Entry 7NKG (X-ray diffraction, 1.60 A resolution); this record covers chains B and E of the 6 polymer chains in the assembly.

[Chain B (and E)]
Protein: Methyl-coenzyme M reductase beta subunit
Source organism: Methermicoccus shengliensis DSM 18856
Notes: EC 2.8.4.1; engineered mutation(s): wild-type; chain E of this document is another copy of the same molecule, construct and numbering; everything in this record applies to it too
Sequence (433 residues; row label = number of the first residue in the row):
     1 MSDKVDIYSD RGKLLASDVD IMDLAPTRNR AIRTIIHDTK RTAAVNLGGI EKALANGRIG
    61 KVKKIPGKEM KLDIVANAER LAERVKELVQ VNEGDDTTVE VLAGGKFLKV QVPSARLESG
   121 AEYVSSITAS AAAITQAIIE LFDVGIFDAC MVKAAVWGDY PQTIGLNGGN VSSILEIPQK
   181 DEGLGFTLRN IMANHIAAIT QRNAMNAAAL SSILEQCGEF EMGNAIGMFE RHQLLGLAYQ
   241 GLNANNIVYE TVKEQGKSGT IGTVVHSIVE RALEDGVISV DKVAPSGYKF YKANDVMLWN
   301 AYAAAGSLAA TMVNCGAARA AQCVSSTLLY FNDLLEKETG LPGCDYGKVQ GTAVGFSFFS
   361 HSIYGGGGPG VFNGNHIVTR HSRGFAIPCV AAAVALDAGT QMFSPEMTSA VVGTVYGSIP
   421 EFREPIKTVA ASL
Unresolved in the structure: 1
Ligand contacts:
  - 1-thioethanesulfonic acid (COM): Phe358, Ser362, Tyr364
  - factor 430 (F43): Ser362, Ile363, Tyr364
  - Coenzyme B (TP7): Phe358, Phe359, Tyr364, Gly365, Gly366, His376, Ile377, Val378
Reported in the primary citation:
  - conformationally variable residues (loop rearrangement): Ala53 to Pro66

[Chain B / chain E interface]
Residue-residue contacts (106):
  Pro26(B) - Ser119(E)
  Thr27(B) - Val91(E)
  Thr27(B) - Ala115(E)
  Thr27(B) - Ser119(E)
  Arg28(B) - Val91(E)  hydrogen bond (side chain-backbone)
  Arg28(B) - Asn92(E)  hydrogen bond
  Arg33(B) - Ala115(E)
  Arg33(B) - Glu118(E)
  Ile36(B) - Glu118(E)
  Ile36(B) - Ser119(E)
  Ile36(B) - Gly120(E)
  Lys40(B) - Leu117(E)  hydrogen bond (side chain-backbone)
  Lys40(B) - Gly120(E)  hydrogen bond (side chain-backbone)
  Lys40(B) - Ala121(E)
  Leu88(B) - Ile226(E)
  Leu88(B) - Gly227(E)
  Val91(B) - Thr27(E)
  Val91(B) - Arg28(E)  hydrogen bond (backbone-side chain)
  Asn92(B) - Arg28(E)  hydrogen bond
  Ala115(B) - Thr27(E)
  Arg116(B) - Ile226(E)
  Leu117(B) - Lys40(E)  hydrogen bond (backbone-side chain)
  Glu118(B) - Arg33(E)  salt bridge
  Glu118(B) - Ile36(E)
  Ser119(B) - Pro26(E)
  Ser119(B) - Thr27(E)
  Ser119(B) - Ile36(E)
  Ser119(B) - Leu188(E)
  Ser119(B) - Cys217(E)
  Gly120(B) - Ile36(E)
  Gly120(B) - Lys40(E)  hydrogen bond (backbone-side chain)
  Gly120(B) - Glu221(E)
  Ala121(B) - Lys40(E)
  Ala121(B) - Glu122(E)
  Ala121(B) - Tyr123(E)
  Ala121(B) - Thr187(E)
  Ala121(B) - Leu188(E)  hydrophobic
  Ala121(B) - Glu221(E)  hydrogen bond (backbone-side chain)
  Glu122(B) - Ala121(E)
  Glu122(B) - Glu122(E)
  Glu122(B) - Pro178(E)
  Glu122(B) - Asp181(E)
  Glu122(B) - Thr187(E)  hydrogen bond
  Glu122(B) - Glu221(E)  hydrogen bond (backbone-side chain)
  Tyr123(B) - Ala121(E)
  Val124(B) - Gly185(E)
  Val124(B) - Glu221(E)
  Ile127(B) - Leu184(E)  hydrophobic
  Thr128(B) - Leu184(E)
  Thr128(B) - Glu221(E)  hydrogen bond (side chain-backbone)
  Thr128(B) - Met222(E)
  Thr128(B) - Gly223(E)
  Ala132(B) - Gly223(E)
  Ala132(B) - Ile226(E)  hydrophobic
  Trp157(B) - Met222(E)
  Tyr160(B) - Gly183(E)
  Tyr160(B) - Leu184(E)  hydrogen bond (side chain-backbone)
  Tyr160(B) - Phe186(E)
  Ile164(B) - Glu182(E)
  Ile164(B) - Gly183(E)
  Ile164(B) - Leu184(E)
  Gly165(B) - Leu184(E)
  Leu166(B) - Leu184(E)  hydrophobic
  Ile177(B) - Leu184(E)  hydrophobic
  Pro178(B) - Glu122(E)
  Pro178(B) - Pro178(E)  hydrophobic
  Pro178(B) - Gln179(E)
  Gln179(B) - Pro178(E)
  Gln179(B) - Gln179(E)
  Gln179(B) - Asp181(E)  hydrogen bond (side chain-backbone)
  Gln179(B) - Glu182(E)
  Gln179(B) - Gly183(E)  hydrogen bond (side chain-backbone)
  Asp181(B) - Glu122(E)
  Asp181(B) - Gln179(E)  hydrogen bond (backbone-side chain)
  Glu182(B) - Ile164(E)
  Glu182(B) - Gln179(E)
  Gly183(B) - Tyr160(E)
  Gly183(B) - Ile164(E)
  Gly183(B) - Gln179(E)  hydrogen bond (backbone-side chain)
  Leu184(B) - Ile127(E)  hydrophobic
  Leu184(B) - Thr128(E)
  Leu184(B) - Tyr160(E)  hydrogen bond (backbone-side chain)
  Leu184(B) - Ile164(E)
  Leu184(B) - Gly165(E)
  Leu184(B) - Leu166(E)  hydrophobic
  Leu184(B) - Ile177(E)  hydrophobic
  Gly185(B) - Val124(E)
  Phe186(B) - Tyr160(E)
  Thr187(B) - Ala121(E)
  Thr187(B) - Glu122(E)  hydrogen bond
  Leu188(B) - Ser119(E)
  Leu188(B) - Ala121(E)  hydrophobic
  Cys217(B) - Ser119(E)
  Glu221(B) - Gly120(E)
  Glu221(B) - Ala121(E)  hydrogen bond (side chain-backbone)
  Glu221(B) - Glu122(E)  hydrogen bond (side chain-backbone)
  Glu221(B) - Val124(E)
  Glu221(B) - Thr128(E)  hydrogen bond (backbone-side chain)
  Met222(B) - Thr128(E)
  Met222(B) - Trp157(E)
  Gly223(B) - Thr128(E)
  Gly223(B) - Ala132(E)
  Ile226(B) - Leu88(E)
  Ile226(B) - Arg116(E)
  Ile226(B) - Ala132(E)  hydrophobic
  Gly227(B) - Leu88(E)
Also at the interface, not in a pair above, chain B (51 interface residues in all): Ser125, Ala129, Ala133, Gln136, Phe220, Met228, Phe229
Also at the interface, not in a pair above, chain E (50 interface residues in all): Ser125, Ala129, Ala133, Gln136, Met228, Phe229

[Overview]
51 residues of chain B face 50 of chain E across their interface, with 22 hydrogen bonds and 1 salt bridge.
Polar contacts include Glu118(B)-Arg33(E), Arg28(B)-Val91(E) and Arg28(B)-Asn92(E). Bound to chain B:
1-thioethanesulfonic acid, Coenzyme B and factor 430. The paper reports conformational variability at
Ala53(B).
Chain B and chain E are both Methyl-coenzyme M reductase beta subunit (Methermicoccus shengliensis DSM 18856);
the structure, Methyl-coenzyme M reductase from Methermicoccus shengliensis at 1.6-A resolution, was
determined by X-ray diffraction.
